Entry 6HUV (X-ray diffraction, 3.10 A resolution); this record covers chains T and U of the 28 polymer chains in the assembly.

# Chain T
Name: Probable proteasome subunit alpha type-7
From: Saccharomyces cerevisiae (strain ATCC 204508 / S288c)
Notes: EC 3.4.25.1
UniProtKB: P21242 (PSA7_YEAST); residues -3 to 284 here correspond to UniProt positions 1-288 (UniProt number = residue number + 4)
Chain sequence (288 residues; row label = number of the first residue in the row; numbers below 1 keep their minus sign (Met-3 is residue -3)):
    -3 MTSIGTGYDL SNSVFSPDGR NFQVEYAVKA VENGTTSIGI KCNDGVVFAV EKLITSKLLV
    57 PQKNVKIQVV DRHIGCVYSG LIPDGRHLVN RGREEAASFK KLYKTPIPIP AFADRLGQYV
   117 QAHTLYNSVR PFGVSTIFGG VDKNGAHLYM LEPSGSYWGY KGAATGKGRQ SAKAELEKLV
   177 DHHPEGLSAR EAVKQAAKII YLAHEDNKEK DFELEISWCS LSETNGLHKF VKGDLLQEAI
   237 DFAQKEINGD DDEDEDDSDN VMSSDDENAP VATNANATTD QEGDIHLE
Disordered / not traced: -3 to 1, 245-284
Swiss-Prot annotation at these positions:
  - modified residue: Thr-2 (N-acetylthreonine)

# Chain U
Name: Proteasome subunit alpha type-1
From: Saccharomyces cerevisiae (strain ATCC 204508 / S288c)
Notes: EC 3.4.25.1
UniProtKB: P21243 (PSA1_YEAST); residues -8 to 243 here correspond to UniProt positions 1-252 (UniProt number = residue number + 9)
Chain sequence (252 residues; each row starts with the number of its first residue; numbers below 1 keep their minus sign (Met-8 is residue -8)):
    -8 MSGAAAASAA GYDRHITIFS PEGRLYQVEY AFKATNQTNI NSLAVRGKDC TVVISQKKVP
    52 DKLLDPTTVS YIFCISRTIG MVVNGPIPDA RNAALRAKAE AAEFRYKYGY DMPCDVLAKR
   112 MANLSQIYTQ RAYMRPLGVI LTFVSVDEEL GPSIYKTDPA GYYVGYKATA TGPKQQEITT
   172 NLENHFKKSK IDHINEESWE KVVEFAITHM IDALGTEFSK NDLEVGVATK DKFFTLSAEN
   232 IEERLVAIAE QD
Disordered / not traced: -8 to 1, 243

# How chain T and chain U interact
Pairs across the interface (63; chain T residue first):
  Thr2(T) with His6(U)
  Gly3(T) with His6(U)
  Tyr4(T) with Arg5(U); His6(U); Tyr21(U)
  Ser9(T) with Arg126(U)
  Val10(T) with His6(U); Gln18(U)
  Phe11(T) with Gln18(U), hydrogen bond (backbone-side chain); Tyr21(U); Ala22(U), hydrophobic; Ala25(U), hydrophobic; Arg126(U); Pro127(U); Gly129(U)
  Ser12(T) with Tyr21(U)
  Pro13(T) with Tyr21(U), hydrophobic; Lys24(U), hydrogen bond (backbone-side chain)
  Asp14(T) with Lys24(U)
  Gly15(T) with Tyr21(U); Ala25(U)
  Lys37(T) with Asp56(U), salt bridge
  Asp110(T) with Arg82(U)
  Gln114(T) with Arg82(U), hydrogen bond (side chain-backbone); Asn83(U); Leu86(U)
  Gln117(T) with Pro79(U); Asp80(U); Asn83(U), hydrogen bond; Arg126(U)
  Thr120(T) with Arg126(U), hydrogen bond (backbone-side chain)
  Leu121(T) with Asn83(U); Tyr124(U); Arg126(U); Leu128(U), hydrophobic
  Tyr122(T) with Tyr124(U); Met125(U), hydrophobic
  Ser150(T) with Pro79(U)
  Gly151(T) with Pro79(U)
  Ser152(T) with Ile78(U); Pro79(U)
  Tyr153(T) with Arg82(U), hydrogen bond (backbone-side chain)
  Trp154(T) with Leu55(U), hydrophobic; Thr59(U); Val60(U), hydrophobic; Ser61(U); Tyr62(U); Ile78(U), hydrophobic; Arg82(U)
  Gly155(T) with Leu55(U); Asp56(U), hydrogen bond (backbone-backbone); Thr59(U), hydrogen bond (backbone-side chain)
  Tyr156(T) with Leu54(U); Leu55(U); Asp56(U)
  Lys157(T) with Lys53(U); Leu54(U), hydrogen bond (backbone-backbone)
  Gly158(T) with Leu54(U)
  Lys169(T) with Leu54(U)
  Leu172(T) with Leu54(U), hydrophobic
  Glu173(T) with Lys53(U), salt bridge; Leu54(U)
  Asp177(T) with Lys53(U), salt bridge
Interface residues without a listed pair, chain T (32 interface residues in all): Tyr145, Val176
Interface residues without a listed pair, chain U (29 interface residues in all): Asp52, Pro57

# In short
32 residues of chain T face 29 of chain U across their interface, with 9 hydrogen bonds and 3 salt bridges.
Among the polar pairs are Lys37(T)-Asp56(U), Glu173(T)-Lys53(U) and Asp177(T)-Lys53(U).
Here chain T is Probable proteasome subunit alpha type-7 and chain U is Proteasome subunit alpha type-1, both
from Saccharomyces cerevisiae (strain ATCC 204508 / S288c). Entry 6HUV (Yeast 20S proteasome with human beta2c
(S171G) in complex with 39) was determined by X-ray diffraction together with 6HTB, 6HTC, 6HTD, 6HTP, 6HTR,
6HUB and 30 further entries from the same study.
